PDB entry 7FFF | electron microscopy, 3.00 A resolution | chains H and N of the 20 polymer chains in the assembly

# Chain H
Molecule: Low-density lipoprotein receptor class A domain-containing protein 3
Organism: Homo sapiens
Reference sequence: Q86YD5 (LRAD3_HUMAN); numbering as in UniProt (aligned over 1-70)
Sequence (70 residues; numbered 1 to 70; the number before each row is that of its first residue):
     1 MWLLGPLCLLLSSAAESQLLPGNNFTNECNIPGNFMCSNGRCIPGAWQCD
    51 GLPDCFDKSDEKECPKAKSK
Unresolved in the structure: 1-26, 65-70
Cystine bridges: Cys-29/Cys-42, Cys-49/Cys-64
Bound ions: Ca2+: Trp-47, Asp-50, Leu-52, Asp-54, Asp-60

# Chain N
Molecule: Spike glycoprotein E2
Organism: Venezuelan equine encephalitis virus (strain TC-83)
Reference sequence: P05674 (POLS_EEVV8); residues 1-423 here correspond to UniProt positions 335-757 (UniProt number = residue number + 334)
Sequence (423 residues; row label = number of the first residue in the row):
     1 STEELFNEYKLTRPYMARCIRCAVGSCHSPIAIEAVKSDGHDGYVRLQTS
    51 SQYGLDSSGNLKGRTMRYDMHGTIKEIPLHQVSLYTSRPCHIVDGHGYFL
   101 LARCPAGDSITMEFKKDSVRHSCSVPYEVKFNPVGRELYTHPPEHGVEQA
   151 CQVYAHDAQNRGAYVEMHLPGSEVDSSLVSLSGSSVTVTPPDGTSALVEC
   201 ECGGTKISETINKTKQFSQCTKKEQCRAYRLQNDKWVYNSDKLPKAAGAT
   251 LKGKLHVPFLLADGKCTVPLAPEPMITFGFRSVSLKLHPKNPTYLITRQL
   301 ADEPHYTHELISEPAVRNFTVTEKGWEFVWGNHPPKRFWAQETAPGNPHG
   351 LPHEVITHYYHRYPMSTILGLSICAAIATVSVAASTWLFCRSRVACLTPY
   401 RLTPNARIPFCLAVLCCARTARA
Unresolved in the structure: 420-423
Cystine bridges: Cys-19/Cys-123, Cys-22/Cys-27, Cys-90/Cys-104, Cys-151/Cys-266, Cys-200/Cys-226, Cys-202/Cys-220

# Interface between chain H and chain N
Pairs across the interface (8; chain H residue first):
  Arg-41(H) / Ser-26(N)
  Arg-41(H) / Cys-27(N)
  Trp-47(H) / Val-24(N)  hydrophobic
  Phe-56(H) / His-71(N)
  Phe-56(H) / Asp-175(N)
  Phe-56(H) / Ser-177(N)
  Asp-57(H) / Ser-176(N)
  Asp-57(H) / Ser-177(N)  hydrogen bond (side chain-backbone)
Interface residues without a listed pair, chain H (5 interface residues in all): Pro-44

# In short
5 residues of chain H face 7 of chain N across their interface, with 1 hydrogen bond. Its one hydrogen-bonded
contact is Asp-57(H)/Ser-177(N). Trp-47(H), Asp-50(H), Leu-52(H), Asp-54(H) and Asp-60(H) coordinate Ca2+.
Chain H is Low-density lipoprotein receptor class A domain-containing protein 3 (Homo sapiens) and chain N is
Spike glycoprotein E2 (Venezuelan equine encephalitis virus (strain TC-83)); the structure, Structure of
Venezuelan equine encephalitis virus with the receptor LDLRAD3, was determined by electron microscopy (same
publication as 7FFE, 7FFL, 7FFN, 7FFO and 7FFQ).
